PDB entry 5D8A | X-ray diffraction, 2.40 A resolution | chains A and D of the 4 polymer chains in the assembly

[Chain A]
Name: VP1
Organism: Foot-and-mouth disease virus - type A
UniProt: Q6PN23 (Q6PN23_9PICO); residues 1-211 here correspond to UniProt positions 726-936 (UniProt number = residue number + 725)
Amino-acid sequence (211 residues; each row starts with the number of its first residue):
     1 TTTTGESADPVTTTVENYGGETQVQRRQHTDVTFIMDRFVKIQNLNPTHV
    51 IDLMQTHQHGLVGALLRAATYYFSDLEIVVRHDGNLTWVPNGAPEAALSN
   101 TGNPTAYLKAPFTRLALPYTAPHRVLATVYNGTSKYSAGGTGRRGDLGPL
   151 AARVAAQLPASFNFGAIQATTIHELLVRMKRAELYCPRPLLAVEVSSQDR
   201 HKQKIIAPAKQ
Not modelled in the structure: 136-155, 211

[Chain D]
Name: VP4
Organism: Foot-and-mouth disease virus - type A
UniProt: Q6PN23 (Q6PN23_9PICO); residues 1-85 here correspond to UniProt positions 202-286 (UniProt number = residue number + 201)
Amino-acid sequence (85 residues; each row starts with the number of its first residue):
     1 GAGQSSPATGSQNQSGNTGSIINNYYMQQYQNSMDTQLGDNAISGGSNEG
    51 STDTTSTHTTNTQNNDWFSKLASSAFSGLFGALLA
Not modelled in the structure: 1-14, 39-64

[Interface between chain A and chain D]
Pairs across the interface (27; chain A residue first):
  Thr1(A) with Gly78(D), hydrogen bond (side chain-backbone)
  Thr2(A) with Phe80(D)
  Asp9(A) with Phe76(D)
  Pro10(A) with Leu71(D); Ala75(D); Phe76(D), hydrogen bond (backbone-backbone)
  Val11(A) with Phe76(D)
  Thr12(A) with Ala75(D); Phe76(D), hydrogen bond (backbone-backbone); Ser77(D), hydrogen bond (backbone-side chain)
  Asn17(A) with Gly78(D), hydrogen bond (side chain-backbone); Leu79(D)
  Thr33(A) with Gly16(D)
  Phe34(A) with Asn17(D)
  Asp37(A) with Gly16(D); Asn17(D), hydrogen bond (backbone-side chain)
  Phe73(A) with Ser33(D)
  Asp75(A) with Asn32(D), hydrogen bond; Ser33(D), hydrogen bond
  Ala116(A) with Gln31(D)
  Pro118(A) with Ser33(D)
  Arg178(A) with Asn17(D), hydrogen bond (side chain-backbone)
  Lys180(A) with Thr18(D)
  Arg181(A) with Asn32(D); Ser33(D), hydrogen bond; Asp35(D), salt bridge
  Pro187(A) with Phe68(D)
Also at the interface, not in a pair above, chain A (22 interface residues in all): Thr13, Thr14, Arg38, Tyr119
Also at the interface, not in a pair above, chain D (16 interface residues in all): Ser15

[Overview]
22 residues of chain A and 16 residues of chain D are in contact; the contacts include 10 hydrogen bonds and 1
salt bridge. Polar contacts include Arg181(A)-Asp35(D), Thr1(A)-Gly78(D) and Thr12(A)-Ser77(D).
Chain A is VP1 and chain D is VP4, both from Foot-and-mouth disease virus - type A; the structure, Crystal
structure of recombinant foot-and-mouth-disease virus A22-H2093F empty capsid, was determined by X-ray
diffraction, deposited together with 5AC9, 5ACA and 5DDJ.
